Entry 1QYQ (X-ray diffraction, 1.80 A resolution); this record covers chain A.

# Chain A
Protein: green-fluorescent protein
From: Aequorea victoria
Chain sequence (237 residues; numbered 0 to 238; 2 numbers in that range are skipped by the numbering (no residue carries them; nothing is unmodelled there); the number before each row is that of its first residue; numbering starts at 0):
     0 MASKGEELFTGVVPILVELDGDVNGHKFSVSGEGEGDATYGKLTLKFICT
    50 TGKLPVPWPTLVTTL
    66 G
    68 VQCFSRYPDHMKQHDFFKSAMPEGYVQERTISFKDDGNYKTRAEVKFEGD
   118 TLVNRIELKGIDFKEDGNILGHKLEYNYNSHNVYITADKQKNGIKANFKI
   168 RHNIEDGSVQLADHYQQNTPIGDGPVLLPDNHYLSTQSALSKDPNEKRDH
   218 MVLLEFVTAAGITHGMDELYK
Disordered / not traced: 0-1, 229-238
Sequence notes: cloning artifact (1); engineered mutation Leu-64 (Phe in 155661), Ser-99 (Phe in 155661), Thr-153 (Met in 155661), Ala-163 (Val in 155661); chromophore (66, 66, 66)
Modified / non-standard residues: Gly-66 ((2R)-2-(aminomethyl)-2,4-dihydroxy-5-oxo-3-(2-oxoethyl)-2,5-dihydro-1H-imidazol-3-ium; CR5)
Covalently attached groups: covalent link Leu-64/Gly-66; covalent link Gly-66/Val-68
Reported in the primary citation:
  - contacts within the chain: Thr-62/Gly-66 (backbone contact), Gly-66/Arg-96, Gly-66/Glu-222 (hydrogen bond)
  - catalytic residues: Glu-222 (proposed by the authors, not directly observed)

# Summary
The paper reports the catalytic residue Glu-222; contacts within the chain involving Thr-62, Gly-66 and Arg-96
among others.
Chain A is green-fluorescent protein (Aequorea victoria); the structure, Crystal Structure of the cyclized
S65G Y66G GFP variant, was determined by X-ray diffraction, deposited together with 1QYF, 1QYO, 1QXT and 1QY3.
